PDB entry 1G2L | X-ray diffraction, 1.90 A resolution | chains A and B

Chain A:
Name: Coagulation factor X
Source organism: Homo sapiens
Notes: EC 3.4.21.6; fragment: catalytic domain
UniProt: P00742 (FA10_HUMAN); residues 16-250 here correspond to UniProt positions 235-469 (UniProt number = residue number + 219)
Sequence (235 residues; each row starts with the number of its first residue):
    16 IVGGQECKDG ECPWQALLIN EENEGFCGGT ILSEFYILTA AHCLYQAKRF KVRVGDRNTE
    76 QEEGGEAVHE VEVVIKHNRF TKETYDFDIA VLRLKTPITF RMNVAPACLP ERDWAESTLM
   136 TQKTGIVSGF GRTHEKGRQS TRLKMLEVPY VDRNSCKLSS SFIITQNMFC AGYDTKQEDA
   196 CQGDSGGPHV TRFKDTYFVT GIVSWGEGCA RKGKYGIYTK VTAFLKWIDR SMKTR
Cystine bridges: Cys-22/Cys-27, Cys-42/Cys-58, Cys-171/Cys-185, Cys-196/Cys-224
Bound ions: Ca2+: Asp-71, Asn-73, Gln-76, Glu-81
Ligand contacts: T87 ([(1-{2[(4-carbamimidoyl-phenylamino)-methyl]-1-methyl-1H-benzoimidazol-5-yl}-cyclopropyl)-pyridin-2-yl-methyleneaminooxy]-acetic acid ethyl ester): His-57, Glu-98, Thr-99, Tyr-100, Phe-177, Asp-194, Ala-195, Cys-196, Gln-197, Ser-200, Val-218, Ser-219, Trp-220, Gly-221, Glu-222, Gly-223, Cys-224, Gly-231, Ile-232
Swiss-Prot annotation at these positions:
  - active site (Charge relay system): His-57, Asp-103, Ser-200
From the paper describing this entry:
  - conformationally variable residues (loop rearrangement): Thr-190 to Asp-194

Chain B:
Name: Coagulation factor X
Source organism: Homo sapiens
Notes: EC 3.4.21.6; fragment: des-gla fragment
UniProt: P00742 (FA10_HUMAN); residues 212-305 here correspond to UniProt positions 86-179 (UniProt number = residue number - 126)
Sequence (94 residues; each row starts with the number of its first residue):
   212 DGDQCETSPC QNQGKCKDGL GEYTCTCLEG FEGKNCELFT RKLCSLDNGD CDQFCHEEQN
   272 SVVCSCARGY TLADNGKACI PTGPYPCGKQ TLER
Not modelled in the structure: 212-250
Cystine bridges: Cys-255/Cys-266, Cys-262/Cys-275, Cys-277/Cys-290
Swiss-Prot annotation at these positions:
  - modified residue: Asp-229 (3R: -3-hydroxyaspartate)

Chain A / chain B interface:
Cross-chain cystine bridges: Cys-123(A)/Cys-298(B)
Contacting residue pairs - 46 pairs, chain A then chain B:
  Asp-24(A) / Leu-303(B)
  Gly-25(A) / Gln-301(B)
  Gly-25(A) / Thr-302(B)  hydrogen bond (backbone-backbone)
  Gly-25(A) / Leu-303(B)
  Glu-26(A) / Gln-301(B)  hydrogen bond (backbone-side chain)
  Glu-26(A) / Leu-303(B)
  Pro-28(A) / Lys-300(B)
  Trp-29(A) / Gly-299(B)
  Trp-29(A) / Lys-300(B)
  Trp-29(A) / Gln-301(B)
  Phe-115(A) / Tyr-296(B)  hydrophobic
  Arg-116(A) / Tyr-296(B)
  Arg-116(A) / Thr-302(B)
  Met-117(A) / Tyr-296(B)
  Met-117(A) / Thr-302(B)  hydrogen bond
  Met-117(A) / Glu-304(B)
  Asn-118(A) / Thr-302(B)  hydrogen bond (backbone-side chain)
  Pro-121(A) / Tyr-296(B)
  Pro-121(A) / Cys-298(B)
  Pro-121(A) / Gly-299(B)  hydrogen bond (backbone-backbone)
  Ala-122(A) / Cys-298(B)
  Ala-122(A) / Gly-299(B)
  Cys-123(A) / Cys-298(B)  disulfide
  Cys-123(A) / Gly-299(B)  hydrogen bond (side chain-backbone)
  Leu-124(A) / Phe-265(B)
  Pro-125(A) / Phe-265(B)  hydrophobic
  Glu-126(A) / Phe-265(B)
  Glu-126(A) / His-267(B)  salt bridge
  Trp-129(A) / Asn-259(B)
  Trp-129(A) / Gln-264(B)  hydrogen bond (side chain-backbone)
  Trp-129(A) / Phe-265(B)  hydrophobic
  Trp-129(A) / Cys-266(B)
  Phe-208(A) / Asn-259(B)
  Phe-208(A) / Asp-263(B)
  Lys-209(A) / Asp-258(B)
  Lys-209(A) / Asp-261(B)
  Lys-209(A) / Cys-262(B)  hydrogen bond (side chain-backbone)
  Lys-209(A) / Asp-263(B)
  Asp-210(A) / Gly-299(B)
  Asp-210(A) / Lys-300(B)  hydrogen bond (backbone-side chain)
  Thr-211(A) / Gly-299(B)
  Thr-211(A) / Lys-300(B)  hydrogen bond
  Tyr-212(A) / Gly-299(B)  hydrogen bond (backbone-backbone)
  Tyr-212(A) / Gln-301(B)
  Phe-213(A) / Gln-264(B)
  Phe-213(A) / Phe-265(B)  hydrophobic
Interface residues without a listed pair, chain A (25 interface residues in all): Val-119, Ala-120, Thr-133
Interface residues without a listed pair, chain B (21 interface residues in all): Ser-276, Ala-278, Tyr-281, Pro-297

In short:
25 residues of chain A and 21 residues of chain B are in contact; the contacts include 1 disulfide bond, 11
hydrogen bonds and 1 salt bridge. Polar pairs include Glu-126(A)/His-267(B), Glu-26(A)/Gln-301(B) and
Met-117(A)/Thr-302(B). Ligands of chain A: compound T87. From UniProt: 3 active-site residues on chain A. From
the paper: conformational variability at Thr-190(A).
Here chain A is Coagulation factor X and chain B is Coagulation factor X, both from Homo sapiens. Entry 1G2L
(Factor xa inhibitor complex) was determined by X-ray diffraction, deposited together with 1OYQ, 1G30, 1G32,
1G36 and 1G2M.
